8WHY - chains T and A of the 28 polymer chains in the assembly; structure by electron microscopy, 2.70 A resolution.

== Chain T ==
Protein: 50S ribosomal protein L20
From: Mycolicibacterium smegmatis MC2 155
Reference sequence: A0QYU6 (RL20_MYCS2); residue numbers follow UniProt; this construct covers 1-129
Chain sequence (129 residues; row label = number of the first residue in the row):
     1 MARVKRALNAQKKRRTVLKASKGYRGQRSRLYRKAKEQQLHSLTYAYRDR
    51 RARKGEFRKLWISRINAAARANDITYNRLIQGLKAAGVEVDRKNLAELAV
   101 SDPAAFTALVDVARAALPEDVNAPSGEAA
Unresolved in the structure: 1, 126-129

== Chain A ==
Molecule: 23S rRNA
From: Mycolicibacterium smegmatis MC2 155
Sequence (3119 nucleotides; row label = number of the first residue in the row):
     2 AAGUGUUUAAGGGCGCAUGGUGGAUGCCUUGGCACUGGGAGCCGAUGAAG
    52 GACGUAGGAGGCUGCGAUAAGCCUCGGGGAGCUGUCAACCGAGCGUUGAU
   102 CCGAGGAUGUCCGAAUGGGGAAACCCGGCACGAGUGAUGUCGUGUCACCA
   152 GGCGCUGAAUAUAUAGGCGUCUGGGGGGAACGCGGGGAAGUGAAACAUCU
   202 CAGUACCCGUAGGAAGAGAAAACAAAAUGUGAUUCCGUGAGUAGUGGCGA
   252 GCGAAAGCGGAGGAUGGCUAAACCGUAUGCAUGUGAUACCGGGUAGGGGU
   302 UGUGUGUGCGGGGUUGUGGGACCUAUCUUUCCGGCUCUACCUGGCUGGAG
   352 GGCAGUGAGAAAAUGUUGUGGUUAGCGGAAAUGGCUUGGGAUGGCCUGCC
   402 GUAGACGGUGAGAGCCCGGUACGUGAAAACCCGACGUCUGUCUUGAUGGU
   452 GUUCCCGAGUAGCAGCGGGCCCGUGGAAUCUGCUGUGAAUCUGCCGGGAC
   502 CACCCGGUAAGCCUGAAUACUUCCCAGUGACCGAUAGCGGAUUAGUACCG
   552 UGAGGGAAUGGUGAAAAGUACCCCGGGAGGGGAGUGAAAGAGUACCUGAA
   602 ACCGUGCGCUUACAAUCCGUCAGAGCCCUCGACGUGUCGUGGGGUGAUGG
   652 CGUGCCUUUUGAAGAAUGAGCCUGCGAGUCAGGGACAUGUCGCGAGGUUA
   702 ACCCGGGUGGGGUAGCCGCAGCGAAAGCGAGUCUGAAUAGGGCGUAUCCA
   752 CACAAGAGUGUGUGGUGUAGUGGUGUGUUCUGGACCCGAAGCGGAGUGAU
   802 CUACCCAUGGCCAGGGUGAAGCGCGGGUAAGACCGCGUGGAGGCCCGAAC
   852 CCACUUAGGUUGAAGACUGAGGGGAUGAGCUGUGGGUAGGGGUGAAAGGC
   902 CAAUCAAACUCCGUGAUAGCUGGUUCUCCCCGAAAUGCAUUUAGGUGCAG
   952 CGUCGCAUGUUUCUUGCCGGAGGUAGAGCUACUGGAUGGCCGAUGGGCCC
  1002 CACAGGGUUACUGACGUCAGCCAAACUCCGAAUGCCGGUAAGUCCAAGAG
  1052 UGCGGCAGUGAGACGGCGGGGGAUAAGCUCCGUGCGUCGAGAGGGAAACA
  1102 GCCCAGAUCGCCGGCUAAGGCCCCUAAGCGUGUGCUAAGUGGAAAAGGAU
  1152 GUGCAGUCGCGAAGACAACCAGGAGGUUGGCUUAGAAGCAGCCACCCUUG
  1202 AAAGAGUGCGUAAUAGCUCACUGGUCAAGUGAUUGUGCGCCGAUAAUGUA
  1252 GCGGGGCUCAAGCACACCGCCGAAGCCGCGGCAGCCAACGUGUUGGCUGG
  1302 GUAGGGGAGCGUCCUGCAUCCGGUGAAGCCGCCGAGUGAUCGAGUGGUGG
  1352 AGGGUGUGGGAGUGAGAAUGCAGGCAUGAGUAGCGAUUAGGCAAGUGAGA
  1402 ACCUUGCCCGCCGAAAGACCAAGGGUUCCUGGGCCAGGCCAGUCCGCCCA
  1452 GGGUGAGUCGGGACCUAAGGCGAGGCCGACAGGCGUAGUCGAUGGACAAC
  1502 GGGUUGAUAUUCCCGUACCCGUGUAUGUGCGUCCAUGAUGAAUCAGCGGU
  1552 ACUAACCAUCCAAAACCACCGUGACCGCACCUUUCGGGGUGUGGCGUUGG
  1602 UGGGGCUGCAUGGGACCUUCGUUGGUAGUAGUCAAGCGAUGGGGUGACGC
  1652 AGGAAGGUAGCCGUACCGGUCAGUGGUAAUACCGGGGUAAGCCUGUAGGG
  1702 AGUCAGAUAGGUAAAUCCGUCUGGCAUAUAUCCUGAGAGGUGAUGCAUAG
  1752 CCGAGUGAGGCGAAUUCGGUGAUCCUAUGCUGCCGAGAAAAGCCUCUAGC
  1802 GAGGACAUACACGGCCCGUACCCCAAACCAACACAGGUGGUCAGGUAGAG
  1852 AAUACUAAGGCGUACGAGUGAACUAUGGUUAAGGAACUCGGCAAAAUGCC
  1902 CCCGUAACUUCGGGAGAAGGGGGACCCACAUGGCGUGUAAGCCUUUACGG
  1952 CCCAAGCGUGAGUGGGUGGCACAAACCAGUGAGAAGCGACUGUUUACUAA
  2002 AAACACAGGUCCGUGCGAAGUCGCAAGACGAUGUAUACGGACUGACGCCU
  2052 GCCCGGUGCUGGAAGGUUAAGAGGACCCGUUAACUCCCUUUGGGGGUGAA
  2102 GCGGAGAAUUUAAGCCCCAGUAAACGGCGGUGGUAACUAUAACCAUCCUA
  2152 AGGUAGCGAAAUUCCUUGUCGGGUAAGUUCCGACCUGCACGAAUGGCGUA
  2202 ACGACUUCUCAACUGUCUCAACCAUAGACUCGGCGAAAUUGCACUACGAG
  2252 UAAAGAUGCUCGUUACGCGCGGCAGGACGAAAAGACCCCGGGACCUUCAC
  2302 UACAACUUGGUAUUGGUGCUCGAUACGGUUUGUGUAGGAUAGGUGGGAGA
  2352 CUGUGAAGCUCACACGCCAGUGUGGGUGGAGUCGUUGUUGAAAUACCACU
  2402 CUGAUCGUAUUGGGCCUCUAACCUCGGACCGUAUAUCCGGUUCAGGGACA
  2452 GUGCCUGGUGGGUAGUUUAACUGGGGCGGUUGCCUCCUAAAAUGUAACGG
  2502 AGGCGCCCAAAGGUUCCCUCAACCUGGACGGCAAUCAGGUGUUGAGUGUA
  2552 AGUGCACAAGGGAGCUUGACUGCGAGACGGACAUGUCGAGCAGGGACGAA
  2602 AGUCGGGACUAGUGAUCCGGCACCUCUGAGUGGAAGGGGUGUCGCUCAAC
  2652 GGAUAAAAGGUACCCCGGGGAUAACAGGCUGAUCUUCCCCAAGAGUCCAU
  2702 AUCGACGGGAUGGUUUGGCACCUCGAUGUCGGCUCGUCGCAUCCUGGGGC
  2752 UGGAGCAGGUCCCAAGGGUUGGGCUGUUCGCCCAUUAAAGCGGCACGCGA
  2802 GCUGGGUUUAGAACGUCGUGAGACAGUUCGGUCUCUAUCCGCCGCGCGCG
  2852 UCAGAAGCUUGAGGAAACCUGUCCCUAGUACGAGAGGACCGGGACGGACG
  2902 AACCUCUGGUAUACCAGUUGUCCCACCAGGGGCACGGCUGGAUAGCCACG
  2952 UUCGGACAGGAUAACCGCUGAAAGCAUCUAAGCGGGAAACCUCUUCCAAG
  3002 ACCAGGCUUCUCACCCUCUAGGAGGGAUAAGGCCCCCCGCAGACCACGGG
  3052 AUUGAUAGACCAGACCUGGAAGCCUAGUAAUAGGUGCAGGGAACUGGCAC
  3102 UAACCGGCCGAAAACUUAC
Unresolved in the structure: 1171-1222, 1563-1607, 2697-2701

== How chain T and chain A interact ==
Residue-residue contacts (156):
  Ala2(T) with C532(A), phosphate contact; C533(A), phosphate contact; C1314(A), base contact; C1315(A), sugar contact; G1361(A), base contact; G1363(A), hydrogen bond to the phosphate
  Arg3(T) with C533(A), hydrogen bond to the phosphate; G534(A), salt bridge to the phosphate; A537(A), sugar contact; G1363(A), sugar contact
  Val4(T) with U1313(A), sugar contact; C1314(A), sugar contact; G1363(A), hydrogen bond to the sugar; U1364(A), sugar contact
  Lys5(T) with U26(A), salt bridge to the phosphate; G27(A), salt bridge to the phosphate; A535(A), salt bridge to the phosphate; C676(A), phosphate contact; U1313(A), sugar contact
  Arg6(T) with C676(A), salt bridge to the phosphate; G677(A), salt bridge to the phosphate; G1365(A), sugar contact; A1366(A), salt bridge to the phosphate
  Ala7(T) with U26(A), sugar contact; G675(A), phosphate contact
  Leu8(T) with U1313(A), phosphate contact; C1330(A), phosphate contact
  Asn9(T) with G1312(A), hydrogen bond to the sugar; G1365(A), hydrogen bond to the base
  Ala10(T) with A1366(A), phosphate contact
  Gln11(T) with U674(A), phosphate contact; G675(A), hydrogen bond to the phosphate
  Lys12(T) with G1312(A), hydrogen bond to the phosphate; U1313(A), salt bridge to the phosphate; C1342(A), salt bridge to the phosphate
  Lys13(T) with U1341(A), phosphate contact; A1366(A), salt bridge to the phosphate
  Arg14(T) with U674(A), salt bridge to the phosphate; G675(A), salt bridge to the phosphate
  Arg15(T) with C1330(A), salt bridge to the phosphate; C1331(A), salt bridge to the phosphate
  Lys19(T) with C1333(A), salt bridge to the phosphate
  Lys22(T) with G16(A), phosphate contact; C17(A), salt bridge to the phosphate
  Gly23(T) with C15(A), phosphate contact; G16(A), hydrogen bond to the phosphate; U646(A), phosphate contact
  Tyr24(T) with C15(A), sugar contact; G620(A), hydrogen bond to the phosphate; U621(A), hydrogen bond to the phosphate
  Arg25(T) with G14(A), hydrogen bond to the sugar; C15(A), phosphate contact; C619(A), sugar contact; G620(A), phosphate contact; C2245(A), salt bridge to the phosphate
  Gly26(T) with C15(A), hydrogen bond to the phosphate
  Gln27(T) with C2243(A), sugar contact; A2244(A), phosphate contact
  Arg28(T) with C619(A), hydrogen bond to the base; G620(A), phosphate contact; C2243(A), hydrogen bond to the sugar
  Arg30(T) with C15(A), salt bridge to the phosphate
  Leu31(T) with A602(A), phosphate contact; C672(A), sugar contact; C673(A), sugar contact
  Tyr32(T) with G1367(A), phosphate contact
  Arg33(T) with C672(A), salt bridge to the phosphate; C673(A), salt bridge to the phosphate; G1367(A), sugar contact
  Lys34(T) with C672(A), salt bridge to the phosphate; G2242(A), hydrogen bond to the sugar; C2243(A), phosphate contact
  Lys36(T) with G1367(A), hydrogen bond to the base
  Glu37(T) with G655(A), sugar contact; C656(A), sugar contact; G1367(A), hydrogen bond to the base
  Gln38(T) with C619(A), phosphate contact; G620(A), hydrogen bond to the sugar
  His41(T) with G655(A), hydrogen bond to the phosphate; C656(A), salt bridge to the phosphate
  Ser42(T) with G620(A), hydrogen bond to the sugar; U621(A), sugar contact
  Tyr45(T) with C619(A), hydrogen bond to the phosphate; G620(A), base contact; U621(A), hydrogen bond to the sugar; G653(A), hydrogen bond to the sugar
  Ala46(T) with U621(A), sugar contact
  Tyr47(T) with A1108(A), hydrogen bond to the sugar; C1110(A), hydrogen bond to the phosphate; G1111(A), phosphate contact
  Arg48(T) with G620(A), base contact; C652(A), hydrogen bond to the base; G653(A), hydrogen bond to the sugar
  Asp49(T) with U621(A), hydrogen bond to the sugar; C622(A), sugar contact; G651(A), hydrogen bond to the base
  Arg50(T) with G1111(A), salt bridge to the phosphate; C1112(A), phosphate contact
  Arg51(T) with C1110(A), salt bridge to the phosphate; G1111(A), salt bridge to the phosphate; A1275(A), hydrogen bond to the sugar
  Arg53(T) with C622(A), hydrogen bond to the phosphate; A623(A), salt bridge to the phosphate; C1112(A), salt bridge to the phosphate; C1113(A), salt bridge to the phosphate
  Lys54(T) with C1112(A), salt bridge to the phosphate; C1113(A), salt bridge to the phosphate
  Glu56(T) with G651(A), hydrogen bond to the sugar
  Phe57(T) with A623(A), sugar contact; C1113(A), stacking on the base
  Arg58(T) with G1115(A), salt bridge to the phosphate; C1116(A), salt bridge to the phosphate; C1272(A), salt bridge to the phosphate; G1273(A), salt bridge to the phosphate
  Lys59(T) with A1127(A), hydrogen bond to the sugar
  Trp61(T) with C1113(A), phosphate contact; G1114(A), phosphate contact
  Ile62(T) with A1127(A), phosphate contact; A1128(A), sugar contact; C1272(A), phosphate contact; G1273(A), phosphate contact
  Ser63(T) with A1127(A), sugar contact
  Asn66(T) with A1128(A), hydrogen bond to the phosphate; G1129(A), hydrogen bond to the phosphate
  Arg70(T) with G1129(A), salt bridge to the phosphate; C1130(A), salt bridge to the phosphate
  Thr75(T) with G1129(A), phosphate contact
  Tyr76(T) with A1128(A), sugar contact; G1129(A), phosphate contact; C1271(A), sugar contact; C1272(A), hydrogen bond to the phosphate
  Asn77(T) with G1129(A), hydrogen bond to the phosphate; G1270(A), hydrogen bond to the sugar; C1271(A), sugar contact
  Arg78(T) with G1129(A), base contact; C1269(A), hydrogen bond to the base; G1270(A), hydrogen bond to the sugar
  Ile80(T) with C1271(A), sugar contact
  Gln81(T) with G1270(A), hydrogen bond to the phosphate; C1271(A), phosphate contact
  Asp91(T) with G1114(A), phosphate contact; G1115(A), phosphate contact
  Arg92(T) with G1115(A), salt bridge to the phosphate; C1116(A), salt bridge to the phosphate; C1272(A), salt bridge to the phosphate
  Lys93(T) with C1113(A), phosphate contact; G1114(A), salt bridge to the phosphate
  Val121(T) with C1269(A), hydrogen bond to the sugar
  Asn122(T) with G1131(A), hydrogen bond to the base; U1132(A), hydrogen bond to the sugar; C1268(A), hydrogen bond to the sugar; C1269(A), sugar contact
  Ala123(T) with C1268(A), hydrogen bond to the sugar; C1269(A), sugar contact
  Pro124(T) with C1268(A), phosphate contact; C1269(A), phosphate contact
Interface residues without a listed pair, chain T (67 interface residues in all): Thr16, Ser29, Lys84, Ser125
Interface residues without a listed pair, chain A (76 interface residues in all): G13, C603, C618, A670, C927, G1329, A1362

== In short ==
The interface between chain T and chain A involves 67 residues on one side and 76 on the other; the contacts
include 46 hydrogen bonds, 40 salt bridges and 1 aromatic stacking contact. Polar pairs include
Asn9(T)-G1365(A), Arg28(T)-C619(A) and Lys36(T)-G1367(A).
Here chain T is 50S ribosomal protein L20 and chain A is 23S rRNA, both from Mycolicibacterium smegmatis MC2
155. Entry 8WHY (Cryo- EM structure of Mycobacterium smegmatis 50S ribosomal subunit (body 1) of 70S ribosome
and RafH) was determined by electron microscopy, deposited together with 8WHX, 8WI7, 8WI8, 8WI9, 8WIB, 8WIC,
8WID and 8WIF.
